6X08 - chains A and B of the 3 polymer chains in the assembly; structure by X-ray diffraction, 4.19 A resolution (low resolution: residue-level contacts below are approximate; hydrogen-bond / salt-bridge calls are withheld).

Chain A:
Molecule: Nucleoporin SEH1
Organism: Saccharomyces cerevisiae (strain ATCC 204508 / S288c)
UniProt: P53011 (SEH1_YEAST); residue numbers follow UniProt; this construct covers 1-349
Sequence (353 residues; numbered -3 to 349; the number before each row is that of its first residue; numbers below 1 keep their minus sign (Gly-3 is residue -3)):
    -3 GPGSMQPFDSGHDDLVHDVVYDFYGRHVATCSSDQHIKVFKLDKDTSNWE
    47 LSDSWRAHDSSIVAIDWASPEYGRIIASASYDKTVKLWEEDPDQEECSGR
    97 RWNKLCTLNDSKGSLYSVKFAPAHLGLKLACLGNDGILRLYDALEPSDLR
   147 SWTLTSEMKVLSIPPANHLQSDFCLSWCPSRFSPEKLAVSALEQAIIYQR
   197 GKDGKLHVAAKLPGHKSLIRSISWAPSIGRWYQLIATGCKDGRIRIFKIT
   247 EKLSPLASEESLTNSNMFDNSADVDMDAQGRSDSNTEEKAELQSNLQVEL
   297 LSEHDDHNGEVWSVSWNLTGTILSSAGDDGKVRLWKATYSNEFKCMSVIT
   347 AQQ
Not modelled in the structure: -3 to 0, 253-289, 348-349
Sequence notes: expression tag (-3 to 0)
UniProt features mapped onto this chain:
  - modified residue: Ser257 (Phosphoserine)

Chain B:
Molecule: Nucleoporin NUP85
Organism: Saccharomyces cerevisiae (strain ATCC 204508 / S288c)
UniProt: P46673 (NUP85_YEAST); residues 1-564 here = UniProt positions 1-564
Sequence (568 residues; each row starts with the number of its first residue; numbers below 1 keep their minus sign (Met-3 is residue -3)):
    -3 MADPMTIDDSNRLLMDVDQFDFLDDGTAQLSNNKTDEEEQLYKRDPVSGA
    47 ILVPMTVNDQPIEKNGDKMPLKFKLGPLSYQNMAFITAKDKYKLYPVRIP
    97 RLDTSKEFSAYVSGLFEIYRDLGDDRVFNVPTIGVVNSNFAKEHNATVNL
   147 AMEAILNELEVFIGRVKDQDGRVNRFYELEESLTVLNCLRTMYFILDGQD
   197 VEENRSEFIESLLNWINRSDGEPDEEYIEQVFSVKDSTAGKKVFETQYFW
   247 KLLNQLVLRGLLSQAIGCIERSDLLPYLSDTCAVSFDAVSDSIELLKQYP
   297 KDSSSTFREWKNLVLKLSQAFGSSATDISGELRDYIEDFLLVIGGNQRKI
   347 LQYSRTWYESFCGFLLYYIPSLELSAEYLQMSLEANVVDITNDWEQPCVD
   397 IISGKIHSILPVMESLDSCTAAFTAMICEAKGLIENIFEGEKNSDDYSNE
   447 DNEMLEDLFSYRNGMASYMLNSFAFELCSLGDKELWPVAIGLIALSATGT
   497 RSAKKMVIAELLPHYPFVTNDDIEWMLSICVEWRLPEIAKEIYTTLGNQM
   547 LSAHNIIESIANFSRAGK
Not modelled in the structure: -3 to 46, 125-131, 231-239, 432-450, 557-564
Sequence notes: expression tag (-3 to 0)

Interface between chain A and chain B:
Contacting residue pairs (102; chain A residue first):
  Met1(A) with Tyr76(B); Gln77(B); Pro92(B); Val93(B); Arg94(B)
  Gln2(A) with Pro92(B)
  Pro3(A) with Thr52(B); Asp55(B); Leu90(B); Tyr91(B)
  Phe4(A) with Lys89(B); Leu90(B)
  Asp5(A) with Tyr88(B); Lys89(B)
  Ser6(A) with Tyr88(B)
  His8(A) with Tyr88(B)
  Asp9(A) with Tyr88(B)
  Asp10(A) with Tyr88(B)
  Leu11(A) with Ala84(B); Lys85(B)
  Val12(A) with Thr83(B)
  His13(A) with Lys68(B); Phe81(B); Thr83(B)
  Asp14(A) with Lys70(B)
  Val15(A) with Lys70(B); Phe81(B)
  Val16(A) with Lys70(B)
  Tyr17(A) with Lys70(B); Gly72(B); Pro73(B); Gln77(B); Asn78(B); Met79(B)
  Asp18(A) with Pro73(B)
  Phe19(A) with Pro73(B); Pro509(B); His510(B)
  Gly21(A) with Pro73(B)
  Arg22(A) with Tyr76(B)
  Leu38(A) with Gln77(B)
  Trp45(A) with Gln77(B); Met79(B)
  Glu67(A) with Glu537(B); Thr541(B)
  Pro88(A) with Ser548(B); Ala549(B)
  Arg177(A) with Ile534(B); Glu537(B)
  Phe178(A) with Ala505(B)
  Ser223(A) with Glu506(B)
  Ile224(A) with Phe471(B); Val503(B); Glu506(B); Leu507(B)
  Gly225(A) with Val503(B); Glu506(B)
  Trp227(A) with Glu452(B); Asp453(B)
  Tyr228(A) with Asp453(B)
  Trp308(A) with Pro66(B)
  Ser309(A) with Lys68(B); Phe69(B)
  Ser311(A) with Phe69(B); Lys70(B); Leu71(B)
  Trp312(A) with Leu71(B)
  Asn313(A) with Leu71(B); Ser475(B)
  Leu314(A) with Pro73(B); Ser475(B); His510(B)
  Thr315(A) with Phe471(B); Ser475(B)
  Ile318(A) with Leu71(B)
  Ser320(A) with Phe69(B); Leu71(B)
  Ala322(A) with Leu67(B)
  Gly323(A) with Met65(B); Leu67(B)
  Asp324(A) with Lys64(B)
  Gly326(A) with Leu67(B)
  Lys327(A) with Leu67(B)
  Val328(A) with Leu67(B); Phe69(B)
  Leu330(A) with Leu71(B)
  Ala333(A) with Tyr464(B)
  Ser343(A) with Ile47(B); Pro96(B)
  Val344(A) with Ile47(B); Leu48(B); Val49(B)
  Ile345(A) with Val49(B); Pro50(B); Met51(B); Val93(B)
  Thr346(A) with Val49(B); Met51(B); Gln56(B)
  Ala347(A) with Gln56(B); Pro57(B); Ile58(B)
Also at the interface, not in a pair above, chain A (61 interface residues in all): Tyr20, Thr26, Ser43, Pro66, Ser176, Thr317, Leu319, Met342
Also at the interface, not in a pair above, chain B (62 interface residues in all): Leu74, Ile82, Leu454, Phe455, Cys474, Met502, Phe513, Glu533, Thr540, Leu547

In short:
The interface between chain A and chain B involves 61 residues on one side and 62 on the other.
Chain A is Nucleoporin SEH1 and chain B is Nucleoporin NUP85, both from Saccharomyces cerevisiae (strain ATCC
204508 / S288c); the structure, Nup85-Seh1 from S. cerevisiae bound by VHH-SAN2, was determined by X-ray
diffraction (same publication as 6X06 and 6X07).
